5GV7 - chain A; structure by X-ray diffraction, 0.80 A resolution.

# Chain A
Name: NADH-cytochrome b5 reductase 3
Source organism: Sus scrofa
Notes: EC 1.6.2.2
UniProtKB: P83686 (NB5R3_PIG); residues 1001-1272 here correspond to UniProt positions 1-272 (UniProt number = residue number - 1000)
Sequence (272 residues; row label = number of the first residue in the row):
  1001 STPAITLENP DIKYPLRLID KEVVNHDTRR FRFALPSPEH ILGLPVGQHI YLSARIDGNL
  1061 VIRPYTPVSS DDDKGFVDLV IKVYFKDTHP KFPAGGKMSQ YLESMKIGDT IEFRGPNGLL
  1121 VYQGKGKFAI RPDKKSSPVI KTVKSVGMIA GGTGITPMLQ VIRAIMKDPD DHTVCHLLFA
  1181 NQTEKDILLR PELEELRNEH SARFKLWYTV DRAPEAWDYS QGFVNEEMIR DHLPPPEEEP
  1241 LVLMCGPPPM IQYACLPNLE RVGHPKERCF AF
UniProt features mapped onto this chain:
  - binding site (FAD): Arg1063, Pro1064, Tyr1065, Val1080, Lys1082, Tyr1084, Lys1097, Met1098, Ser1099, Thr1156
  - modified residue: Lys1013 (N6-acetyllysine), Tyr1014 (Phosphotyrosine), Lys1021 (N6-acetyllysine), Lys1091 (N6-acetyllysine)
Small-molecule neighbours: FAD (flavin-adenine dinucleotide): His1049, Arg1063, Pro1064, Tyr1065, Thr1066, Val1080, Ile1081, Lys1082, Tyr1084, Phe1085, Thr1088, His1089, Phe1092, Gly1095, Gly1096, Lys1097, Met1098, Ser1099, Thr1153, Thr1156, Pro1157, Gln1182, Cys1245, Phe1272
Reported in the primary citation:
  - binding site for flavin-adenine dinucleotide: Tyr1065, Thr1066

# Summary
Chain A binds flavin-adenine dinucleotide. UniProt lists 10 FAD-binding residues. From the paper: a binding
site for flavin-adenine dinucleotide at Tyr1065 and Thr1066.
Chain A is NADH-cytochrome b5 reductase 3 (Sus scrofa); the structure, Structure of NADH-cytochrome b5
reductase refined with the multipolar atomic model at 0.80 A, was determined by X-ray diffraction together
with 5GV8 from the same study.
